Entry 5BWX (X-ray diffraction, 1.70 A resolution); this record covers chains A and B.

[Chain A (and B)]
Protein: Branched-chain-amino-acid aminotransferase, mitochondrial
From: Homo sapiens
Notes: EC 2.6.1.42; chain B of this document is another copy of the same molecule, construct and numbering; everything in this record applies to it too
UniProt: O15382 (BCAT2_HUMAN); residues 1-365 here correspond to UniProt positions 28-392 (UniProt number = residue number + 27)
Chain sequence (369 residues; each row starts with the number of its first residue; numbers below 1 keep their minus sign (Gly-3 is residue -3)):
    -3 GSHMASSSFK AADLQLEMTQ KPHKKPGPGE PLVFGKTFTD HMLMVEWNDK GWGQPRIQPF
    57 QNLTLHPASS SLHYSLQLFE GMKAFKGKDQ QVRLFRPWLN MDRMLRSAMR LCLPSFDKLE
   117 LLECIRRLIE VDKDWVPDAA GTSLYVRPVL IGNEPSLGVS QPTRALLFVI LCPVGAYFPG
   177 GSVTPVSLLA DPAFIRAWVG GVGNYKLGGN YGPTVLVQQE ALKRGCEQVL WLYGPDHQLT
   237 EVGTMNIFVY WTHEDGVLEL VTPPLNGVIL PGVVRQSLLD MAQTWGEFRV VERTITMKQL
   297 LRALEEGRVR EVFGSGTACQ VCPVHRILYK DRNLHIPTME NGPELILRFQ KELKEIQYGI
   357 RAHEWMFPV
Unresolved in the structure: -3 to 2, 24-26, 172-178 (chain B: -3 to 2, 24-26)
Construct notes: expression tag (-3 to 0)
Covalent attachments: pyridoxal phosphate (PLP) linked to Lys202
Residues lining bound ligands:
  - 4W4 (5-butyl-2-[(4-chloro-2-fluorobenzyl)amino]-7-oxo-4,7-dihydropyrazolo[1,5-a]pyrimidine-3-carbonitrile), molecule 1: Phe30, Phe75, Tyr141, Arg143, Val182, Leu184, Tyr207, Gln224, Val238, Gly239, Thr240, Met241, Gly310, Gly312, Thr313, Ala314, Cys315, Cys318, Val320
  - 4W4, molecule 2: Tyr70, Leu153, Gly154, Val155
  - pyridoxal phosphate (PLP): Arg99, Arg192, Tyr207, Glu237, Thr240, Met241, Asn242, Leu266, Gly268, Val269, Val270, Arg271, Ser311, Gly312, Thr313
Curated features (UniProtKB/Swiss-Prot):
  - binding site (substrate): Tyr141
  - modified residue: Lys202 (N6-(pyridoxal phosphate)lysine), Lys294 (N6-acetyllysine)

[How chain A and chain B interact]
Residue-residue contacts (121; chain A residue first):
  Phe30(A) - Leu153(B)
  Gly31(A) - Ser152(B)
  Gly31(A) - Leu153(B)  hydrogen bond (backbone-backbone)
  Lys32(A) - Glu150(B)  salt bridge
  Lys32(A) - Ser152(B)
  Phe34(A) - His62(B)
  Phe34(A) - Ala64(B)  hydrophobic
  Phe34(A) - Pro151(B)
  Phe56(A) - His62(B)
  Phe56(A) - Pro63(B)  hydrophobic
  Gln57(A) - Pro63(B)
  Asn58(A) - Thr60(B)
  Asn58(A) - Leu61(B)
  Asn58(A) - His62(B)
  Leu59(A) - Leu59(B)
  Leu59(A) - Thr60(B)
  Leu59(A) - Leu61(B)  hydrogen bond (backbone-backbone)
  Leu59(A) - Pro63(B)  hydrophobic
  Leu59(A) - Leu68(B)  hydrophobic
  Thr60(A) - Asn58(B)
  Thr60(A) - Leu59(B)
  Leu61(A) - Asn58(B)
  Leu61(A) - Leu59(B)  hydrogen bond (backbone-backbone)
  Leu61(A) - Leu61(B)  hydrophobic
  His62(A) - Phe34(B)
  His62(A) - Phe56(B)
  His62(A) - Asn58(B)
  Pro63(A) - Phe56(B)  hydrophobic
  Pro63(A) - Gln57(B)
  Pro63(A) - Phe164(B)
  Pro63(A) - Ile166(B)  hydrophobic
  Ala64(A) - Phe34(B)  hydrophobic
  Ala64(A) - Ile166(B)  hydrophobic
  Ser67(A) - Leu68(B)
  Ser67(A) - Gln73(B)  hydrogen bond (backbone-side chain)
  Leu68(A) - Leu59(B)  hydrophobic
  Leu68(A) - Ser67(B)
  Leu68(A) - Leu68(B)  hydrophobic
  Leu68(A) - Gln73(B)
  His69(A) - Gln73(B)
  His69(A) - Phe75(B)
  His69(A) - Arg143(B)  hydrogen bond
  His69(A) - Val145(B)
  His69(A) - Gly204(B)
  Tyr70(A) - Gln73(B)
  Tyr70(A) - Phe75(B)  hydrophobic
  Tyr70(A) - Arg143(B)  hydrogen bond
  Tyr70(A) - Gly204(B)
  Tyr70(A) - Tyr207(B)  hydrophobic
  Tyr70(A) - Gly208(B)  hydrogen bond (backbone-backbone)
  Ser71(A) - Ser71(B)  hydrogen bond
  Ser71(A) - Gln73(B)  hydrogen bond (backbone-side chain)
  Ser71(A) - Gly204(B)
  Ser71(A) - Gly205(B)
  Gln73(A) - Ser67(B)  hydrogen bond (side chain-backbone)
  Gln73(A) - Leu68(B)
  Gln73(A) - His69(B)
  Gln73(A) - Tyr70(B)
  Gln73(A) - Ser71(B)  hydrogen bond (side chain-backbone)
  Gln73(A) - Gln73(B)
  Phe75(A) - His69(B)
  Phe75(A) - Tyr70(B)  hydrophobic
  Arg106(A) - Pro209(B)  hydrogen bond (side chain-backbone)
  Arg106(A) - Leu212(B)
  Leu107(A) - Gly208(B)
  Leu107(A) - Pro209(B)
  Cys108(A) - Val211(B)  hydrophobic
  Cys108(A) - Leu212(B)  hydrophobic
  Cys108(A) - Gln215(B)  hydrogen bond
  Tyr141(A) - Leu153(B)  hydrophobic
  Arg143(A) - His69(B)  hydrogen bond
  Arg143(A) - Tyr70(B)  hydrogen bond
  Arg143(A) - Leu153(B)
  Val145(A) - His69(B)
  Pro151(A) - Phe34(B)
  Ser152(A) - Gly31(B)
  Ser152(A) - Lys32(B)
  Leu153(A) - Phe30(B)
  Leu153(A) - Gly31(B)  hydrogen bond (backbone-backbone)
  Leu153(A) - Tyr141(B)  hydrophobic
  Leu153(A) - Arg143(B)
  Leu153(A) - Cys168(B)  hydrophobic
  Ser156(A) - Val211(B)
  Gln157(A) - Val211(B)
  Gln157(A) - Gln215(B)  hydrogen bond
  Phe164(A) - Pro63(B)
  Ile166(A) - Pro63(B)  hydrophobic
  Cys168(A) - Leu153(B)  hydrophobic
  Ile191(A) - Trp194(B)
  Ile191(A) - Val195(B)
  Ile191(A) - Gly196(B)
  Trp194(A) - Ile191(B)  hydrogen bond (side chain-backbone)
  Trp194(A) - Arg192(B)
  Trp194(A) - Ala193(B)  hydrophobic
  Trp194(A) - Trp194(B)  hydrophobic
  Trp194(A) - Tyr229(B)
  Val195(A) - Ile191(B)
  Val195(A) - Trp194(B)
  Gly196(A) - Ala189(B)
  Gly196(A) - Ile191(B)  hydrogen bond (backbone-backbone)
  Val198(A) - Pro209(B)  hydrophobic
  Gly204(A) - His69(B)
  Gly204(A) - Tyr70(B)
  Gly204(A) - Ser71(B)
  Gly205(A) - Ser71(B)
  Tyr207(A) - Tyr70(B)  hydrophobic
  Gly208(A) - Tyr70(B)  hydrogen bond (backbone-backbone)
  Gly208(A) - Leu72(B)
  Gly208(A) - Leu107(B)
  Pro209(A) - Arg106(B)  hydrogen bond (backbone-side chain)
  Pro209(A) - Leu107(B)
  Pro209(A) - Val198(B)  hydrophobic
  Thr210(A) - Val155(B)
  Val211(A) - Cys108(B)  hydrophobic
  Val211(A) - Ser156(B)
  Val211(A) - Gln157(B)
  Leu212(A) - Arg106(B)
  Leu212(A) - Cys108(B)  hydrophobic
  Gln215(A) - Cys108(B)
  Gln215(A) - Gln157(B)  hydrogen bond
  Tyr229(A) - Trp194(B)
Other interface residues (no listed pair), chain A (58 interface residues in all): Met38, Leu72, Met105, Ile147, Glu150, Gly154, Val155, Val213, Thr240
Other interface residues (no listed pair), chain B (63 interface residues in all): Met38, Met105, Ile147, Gly154, Phe190, Thr210, Val213, Gln214, Thr240

[Overview]
The interface between chain A and chain B involves 58 residues on one side and 63 on the other, with 22
hydrogen bonds and 1 salt bridge. Among the polar pairs are Lys32(A)-Glu150(B), Ser67(A)-Gln73(B) and
His69(A)-Arg143(B). Bound to chain A: compound 4W4.
Both chains are Branched-chain-amino-acid aminotransferase, mitochondrial (Homo sapiens). Entry 5BWX (X-ray
crystal structure at 1.70A resolution of human mitochondrial branched chain aminotransferase (bcatm) complexed
with a ...) was determined by X-ray diffraction together with 5BWR, 5BWT, 5BWU, 5BWV and 5BWW from the same
study.
